Entry 8SKV (electron microscopy, 3.10 A resolution); this record covers chains B and C of the 8 polymer chains in the assembly.

Chain B (and C):
Protein: Immunoglobulin heavy constant alpha 1
Source organism: Homo sapiens
Notes: chain C of this document is another copy of the same molecule, construct and numbering; everything in this record applies to it too
UniProt: P01876 (IGHA1_HUMAN); residues 120-472 here correspond to UniProt positions 1-353 (UniProt number = residue number - 119)
Chain sequence (353 residues; each row starts with the number of its first residue):
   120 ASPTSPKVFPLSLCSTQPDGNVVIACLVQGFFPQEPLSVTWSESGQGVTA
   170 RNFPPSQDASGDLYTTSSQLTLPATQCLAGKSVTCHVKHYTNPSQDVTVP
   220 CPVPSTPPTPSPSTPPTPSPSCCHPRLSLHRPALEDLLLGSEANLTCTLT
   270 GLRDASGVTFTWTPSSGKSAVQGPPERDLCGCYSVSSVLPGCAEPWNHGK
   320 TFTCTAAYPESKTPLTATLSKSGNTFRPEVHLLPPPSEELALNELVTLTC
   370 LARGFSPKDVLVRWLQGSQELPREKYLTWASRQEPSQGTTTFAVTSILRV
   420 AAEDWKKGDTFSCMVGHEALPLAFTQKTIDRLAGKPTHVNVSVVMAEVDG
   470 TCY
Not modelled in the structure: 120-241
Disulfide bonds: Cys-266/Cys-323, Cys-369/Cys-432
Glycans and other covalent adducts: N-acetylglucosamine (NAG) linked to Asn-263, Asn-459
UniProt features mapped onto this chain:
  - glycosylation: Ser-224 (O-linked (GalNAc...) serine), Thr-225 (O-linked (GalNAc...) threonine), Thr-228 (O-linked (GalNAc...) threonine), Ser-230 (O-linked (GalNAc...) serine), Ser-232 (O-linked (GalNAc...) serine), Thr-233 (O-linked (GalNAc...) threonine), Thr-236 (O-linked (GalNAc...) threonine), Ser-238 (O-linked (GalNAc...) serine), Ser-240 (O-linked (GalNAc...) serine), Asn-263 (N-linked (GlcNAc...) (complex) asparagine)
From the paper describing this entry:
  - specificity-determining residues: Arg-346, Leu-441 (by similarity / conservation)

Interface between chain B and chain C:
Contacting residue pairs (7):
  Asp-468(B) with Pro-455(C)
  Thr-470(B) with Ala-452(C); Gly-453(C)
  Cys-471(B) with Ala-452(C)
  Tyr-472(B) with Leu-351(C), hydrogen bond (side chain-backbone); Lys-446(C); Thr-447(C)
Other interface residues (no listed pair), chain B (5 interface residues in all): Val-467
Other interface residues (no listed pair), chain C (11 interface residues in all): His-350, Pro-353, Lys-454, Val-458, Val-460

Overview:
5 residues of chain B face 11 of chain C across their interface; the contacts include 1 hydrogen bond. Its one
hydrogen-bonded contact is Tyr-472(B)/Leu-351(C). N-acetylglucosamine is covalently linked to Asn-263(B) and
Asn-459(B). The paper reports specificity determinants Arg-346(B) and Leu-441(B).
Chain B and chain C are both Immunoglobulin heavy constant alpha 1 (Homo sapiens); the structure, Structure of
human SIgA1 in complex with Streptococcus pyogenes protein M4 (Arp4), was determined by electron microscopy
together with 8SKU from the same study.
